Entry 7Z5T (X-ray diffraction, 1.63 A resolution); this record covers chain AAA.

Chain AAA:
Molecule: Botulinum neurotoxin
Source organism: Clostridium botulinum
Reference sequence: K4GGE0 (K4GGE0_CLOBO); residue numbers follow UniProt; this construct covers 871-1296
Amino-acid sequence (433 residues; each row starts with the number of its first residue):
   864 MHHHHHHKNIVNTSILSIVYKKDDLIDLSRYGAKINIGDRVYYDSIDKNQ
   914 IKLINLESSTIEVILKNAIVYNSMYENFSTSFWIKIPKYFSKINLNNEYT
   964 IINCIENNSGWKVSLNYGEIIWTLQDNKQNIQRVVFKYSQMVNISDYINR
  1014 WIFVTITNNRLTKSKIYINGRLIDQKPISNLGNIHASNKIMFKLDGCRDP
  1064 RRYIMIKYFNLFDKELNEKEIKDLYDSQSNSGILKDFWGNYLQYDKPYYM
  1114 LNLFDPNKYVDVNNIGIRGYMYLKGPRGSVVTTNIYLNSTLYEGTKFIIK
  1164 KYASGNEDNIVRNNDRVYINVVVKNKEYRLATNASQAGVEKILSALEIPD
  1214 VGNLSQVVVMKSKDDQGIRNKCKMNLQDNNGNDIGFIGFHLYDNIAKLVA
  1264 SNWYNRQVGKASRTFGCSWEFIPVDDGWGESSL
Disordered / not traced: 864-875, 1166-1167, 1228-1229, 1268-1276, 1296
Sequence notes: initiating methionine (864); expression tag (865-870)
What the authors report for this chain:
  - conformationally variable residues (loop rearrangement, order/disorder transition): Lys1164 to Asn1172, Ser1225 to Lys1236, Arg1269 to Thr1277
  - contacts within the chain: Lys1236-Cys1280

In short:
From the paper: conformational variability at Lys1164, Ser1225 and Arg1269; contacts within the chain
involving Lys1236 and Cys1280.
Chain AAA is Botulinum neurotoxin (Clostridium botulinum); the structure, Crystal Structure of botulinum
neurotoxin A2 cell binding domain, was determined by X-ray diffraction (same publication as 7Z5S).
